7WR4 - chains A and B of the 3 polymer chains in the assembly; structure by X-ray diffraction, 2.75 A resolution.

# Chain A
Name: OspC3
Source organism: Shigella flexneri
UniProtKB: R4X5L7 (R4X5L7_SHIFL); residue numbers follow UniProt; this construct covers 53-474
Amino-acid sequence (430 residues; row label = number of the first residue in the row):
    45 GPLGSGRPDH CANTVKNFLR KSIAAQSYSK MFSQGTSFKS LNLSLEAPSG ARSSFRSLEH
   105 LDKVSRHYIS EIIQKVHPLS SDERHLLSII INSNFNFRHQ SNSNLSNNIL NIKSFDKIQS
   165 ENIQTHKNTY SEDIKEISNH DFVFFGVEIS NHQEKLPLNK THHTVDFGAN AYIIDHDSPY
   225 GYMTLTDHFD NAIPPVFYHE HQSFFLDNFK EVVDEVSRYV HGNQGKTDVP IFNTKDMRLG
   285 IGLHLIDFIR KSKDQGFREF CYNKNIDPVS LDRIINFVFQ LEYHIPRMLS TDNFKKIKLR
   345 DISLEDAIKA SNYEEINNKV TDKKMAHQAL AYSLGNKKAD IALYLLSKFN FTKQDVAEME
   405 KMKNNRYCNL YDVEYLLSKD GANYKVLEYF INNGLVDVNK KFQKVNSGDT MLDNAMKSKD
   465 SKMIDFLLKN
Unresolved in the structure: 45-49
Sequence notes: expression tag (45-52)

# Chain B
Name: Calmodulin-1
Source organism: Homo sapiens
UniProtKB: P0DP23 (CALM1_HUMAN); residue numbers follow UniProt; this construct covers 1-149
Amino-acid sequence (149 residues; row label = number of the first residue in the row):
     1 MADQLTEEQI AEFKEAFSLF DKDGDGTITT KELGTVMRSL GQNPTEAELQ DMINEVDADG
    61 NGTIDFPEFL TMMARKMKDT DSEEEIREAF RVFDKDGNGY ISAAELRHVM TNLGEKLTDE
   121 EVDEMIREAD IDGDGQVNYE EFVQMMTAK
Unresolved in the structure: 1-4, 149

# How chain A and chain B interact
Contacting residue pairs (79; chain A residue first):
  Pro-52(A) / Phe-93(B)
  Pro-52(A) / Leu-113(B)
  Asp-53(A) / Leu-113(B)
  Asp-53(A) / Gly-114(B)
  Cys-55(A) / Ala-89(B)
  Cys-55(A) / Val-92(B)  hydrophobic
  Cys-55(A) / Phe-93(B)  hydrophobic
  Ala-56(A) / Phe-93(B)
  Ala-56(A) / Val-109(B)  hydrophobic
  Asn-57(A) / Gly-114(B)
  Asn-57(A) / Glu-115(B)  hydrogen bond (side chain-backbone)
  Thr-58(A) / Asp-81(B)
  Thr-58(A) / Ala-89(B)
  Val-59(A) / Phe-90(B)  hydrophobic
  Val-59(A) / Met-110(B)  hydrophobic
  Lys-60(A) / Met-110(B)
  Lys-60(A) / Leu-113(B)  hydrogen bond (side chain-backbone)
  Lys-60(A) / Gly-114(B)
  Lys-60(A) / Glu-115(B)  hydrogen bond (side chain-backbone)
  Lys-60(A) / Leu-117(B)
  Phe-62(A) / Ile-86(B)  hydrophobic
  Phe-62(A) / Phe-90(B)  hydrophobic
  Phe-62(A) / Phe-142(B)  hydrophobic
  Phe-62(A) / Val-143(B)  hydrophobic
  Phe-62(A) / Met-146(B)  hydrophobic
  Leu-63(A) / Met-110(B)  hydrophobic
  Leu-63(A) / Met-125(B)
  Leu-63(A) / Phe-142(B)  hydrophobic
  Arg-64(A) / Glu-121(B)  salt bridge
  Arg-64(A) / Met-125(B)
  Ser-66(A) / Glu-128(B)
  Ser-66(A) / Phe-142(B)
  Ser-66(A) / Met-146(B)
  Ile-67(A) / Glu-124(B)
  Ile-67(A) / Glu-128(B)
  Gln-70(A) / Glu-128(B)
  Arg-96(A) / Arg-127(B)  hydrogen bond (side chain-backbone)
  Arg-96(A) / Glu-128(B)  salt bridge
  Arg-96(A) / Ile-131(B)
  Arg-96(A) / Met-145(B)
  Ser-97(A) / Met-145(B)
  Ser-97(A) / Met-146(B)
  Ser-98(A) / Met-145(B)
  Ser-98(A) / Met-146(B)
  Ser-98(A) / Ala-148(B)
  Phe-99(A) / Met-146(B)  hydrogen bond (backbone-backbone)
  Arg-100(A) / Met-145(B)
  Ile-117(A) / Glu-15(B)
  Ile-117(A) / Leu-19(B)  hydrophobic
  His-121(A) / Ser-18(B)  hydrogen bond
  Leu-123(A) / Leu-19(B)
  Arg-128(A) / Leu-19(B)  hydrogen bond (side chain-backbone)
  Arg-128(A) / Phe-20(B)
  Arg-128(A) / Asp-21(B)
  Arg-128(A) / Lys-22(B)
  Leu-131(A) / Phe-20(B)  hydrophobic
  Ser-132(A) / Thr-35(B)
  Ile-135(A) / Thr-35(B)
  Ile-135(A) / Arg-38(B)
  Ile-135(A) / Ser-39(B)
  Asn-136(A) / Thr-35(B)  hydrogen bond
  Asn-136(A) / Arg-38(B)  hydrogen bond
  Ile-153(A) / Glu-120(B)
  Asn-155(A) / Glu-120(B)
  Lys-161(A) / Glu-124(B)  salt bridge
  Lys-161(A) / Arg-127(B)
  Lys-279(A) / Ser-39(B)
  Lys-279(A) / Leu-40(B)
  Lys-279(A) / Gly-41(B)  hydrogen bond (backbone-backbone)
  Leu-283(A) / Ser-39(B)
  Arg-331(A) / Glu-124(B)  salt bridge
  Arg-331(A) / Glu-128(B)  salt bridge
  Met-332(A) / Glu-120(B)
  Met-332(A) / Glu-121(B)
  Met-332(A) / Glu-124(B)
  Ser-334(A) / Thr-118(B)  hydrogen bond
  Ser-334(A) / Glu-120(B)  hydrogen bond
  Ser-334(A) / Glu-121(B)
  Thr-335(A) / Thr-118(B)
Interface residues without a listed pair, chain A (42 interface residues in all): Ala-69, Arg-110, Ser-114, Val-120, Asp-280, Leu-287
Interface residues without a listed pair, chain B (41 interface residues in all): Glu-12, Leu-106, Ala-129, Asp-130, Thr-147

# Summary
Chain A and chain B form an interface of 42 and 41 residues respectively; the contacts include 12 hydrogen
bonds and 5 salt bridges. Polar contacts include Arg-64(A)/Glu-121(B), Arg-96(A)/Glu-128(B) and
Lys-161(A)/Glu-124(B).
Here chain A is OspC3 (Shigella flexneri) and chain B is Calmodulin-1 (Homo sapiens). Entry 7WR4 (Crystal
structure of OspC3-calmodulin-caspase-4 complex) was determined by X-ray diffraction, deposited together with
7WR3, 7WR5 and 7WR6.
